PDB entry 7TK4 | electron microscopy, 7.00 A resolution (low resolution: residue-level contacts below are approximate; hydrogen-bond / salt-bridge calls are withheld) | chains T and V of the 27 polymer chains in the assembly

== Chain T ==
Molecule: ATP synthase subunit a
Organism: Saccharomyces cerevisiae
Reference sequence: P00854 (ATP6_YEAST); residues 1-249 here correspond to UniProt positions 11-259 (UniProt number = residue number + 10)
Amino-acid sequence (249 residues; row label = number of the first residue in the row):
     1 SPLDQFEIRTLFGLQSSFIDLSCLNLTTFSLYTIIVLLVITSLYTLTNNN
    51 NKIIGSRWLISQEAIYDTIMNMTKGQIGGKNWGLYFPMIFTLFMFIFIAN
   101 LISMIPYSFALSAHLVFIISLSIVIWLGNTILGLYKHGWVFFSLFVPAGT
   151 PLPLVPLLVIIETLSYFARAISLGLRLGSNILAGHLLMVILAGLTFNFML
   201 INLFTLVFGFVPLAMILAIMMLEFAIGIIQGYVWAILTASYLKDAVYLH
Not modelled in the structure: 1-25

== Chain V ==
Molecule: ATP synthase subunit d
Organism: Saccharomyces cerevisiae
Reference sequence: P30902 (ATP7_YEAST); residues 1-173 here correspond to UniProt positions 2-174 (UniProt number = residue number + 1)
Amino-acid sequence (173 residues; numbered 1 to 173; the number before each row is that of its first residue):
     1 SLAKSAANKLDWAKVISSLRITGSTATQLSSFKKRNDEARRQLLELQSQP
    51 TEVDFSHYRSVLKNTSVIDKIESYVKQYKPVKIDASKQLQVIESFEKHAM
   101 TNAKETESLVSKELKDLQSTLDNIQSARPFDELTVDDLTKIKPEIDAKVE
   151 EMVKKGKWDVPGYKDRFGNLNVM
Not modelled in the structure: 1-2
Swiss-Prot annotation at these positions:
  - modified residue: Ser1 (N-acetylserine)

== Interface between chain T and chain V ==
Pairs across the interface (10; chain T residue first):
  Asn50(T) with Thr134(V)
  Asn51(T) with Leu133(V); Thr134(V); Val135(V)
  Lys52(T) with Leu133(V)
  Ile53(T) with Leu133(V)
  Ala64(T) with Asn169(V); Leu170(V)
  Gly83(T) with Gly156(V)
  Leu84(T) with Gly156(V)
Interface residues without a listed pair, chain T (8 interface residues in all): Glu63

== Overview ==
The interface between chain T and chain V involves 8 residues on one side and 6 on the other.
Chain T is ATP synthase subunit a and chain V is ATP synthase subunit d, both from Saccharomyces cerevisiae;
the structure, Yeast ATP synthase State 1binding(c) with 10 mM ATP backbone model, was determined by electron
microscopy, deposited together with 7TJS, 7TJT, 7TJU, 7TJV, 7TJW, 7TJX and 30 further entries.
